PDB entry 3O50 | X-ray diffraction, 2.00 A resolution | chain A

# Chain A
Molecule: cDNA FLJ58295, highly similar to Serine/threonine-protein kinase 6
From: Homo sapiens
Notes: EC 2.7.11.1; fragment: AuroraA kinase domain to 323)
Reference sequence: B4DX16 (B4DX16_HUMAN); residues 125-391 here correspond to UniProt positions 57-323 (UniProt number = residue number - 68)
Amino-acid sequence (267 residues; numbered 125 to 391; the number before each row is that of its first residue):
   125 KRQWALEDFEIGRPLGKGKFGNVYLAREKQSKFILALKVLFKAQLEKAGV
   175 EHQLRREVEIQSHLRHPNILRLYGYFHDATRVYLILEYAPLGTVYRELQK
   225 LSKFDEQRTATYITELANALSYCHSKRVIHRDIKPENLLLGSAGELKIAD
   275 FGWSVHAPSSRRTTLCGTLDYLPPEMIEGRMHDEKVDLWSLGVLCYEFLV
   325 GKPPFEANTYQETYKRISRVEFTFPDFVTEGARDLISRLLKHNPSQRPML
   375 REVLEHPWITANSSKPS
Not modelled in the structure: 125, 278-291, 303-305, 389-391
Residues lining bound ligands: AuroraA (LJE; N-{3-methyl-4-[(3-pyrimidin-4-ylpyridin-2-yl)oxy]phenyl}-3-(trifluoromethyl)benzamide): Leu139, Gly140, Lys141, Gly142, Phe144, Val147, Ala160, Lys162, Leu164, Leu169, Val174, Gln177, Leu178, Glu181, Leu194, Leu208, Leu210, Glu211, Tyr212, Ala213, Asn261, Leu263, Ala273, Phe275
What the authors report for this chain:
  - binding site for AuroraA: Phe144, Lys162, Val174, Ala213, Asn261

# Overview
Ligands of chain A: AuroraA. The paper reports a binding site for AuroraA at Phe144, Lys162 and Val174 among
others.
Chain A is cDNA FLJ58295, highly similar to Serine/threonine-protein kinase 6 (Homo sapiens); the structure,
Crystal structure of benzamide 9 bound to AuroraA, was determined by X-ray diffraction (same publication as
3O51).
